PDB entry 5GXY | X-ray diffraction, 1.70 A resolution | chains A and B

Chain A (and B):
Molecule: Glucanase
From: Clostridium thermocellum
Notes: EC 3.2.1.-; chain B of this document is another copy of the same molecule, construct and numbering; everything in this record applies to it too
Reference sequence: Q9AJF8 (Q9AJF8_CLOTM); numbering as in UniProt (aligned over 28-628)
Sequence (610 residues; each row starts with the number of its first residue):
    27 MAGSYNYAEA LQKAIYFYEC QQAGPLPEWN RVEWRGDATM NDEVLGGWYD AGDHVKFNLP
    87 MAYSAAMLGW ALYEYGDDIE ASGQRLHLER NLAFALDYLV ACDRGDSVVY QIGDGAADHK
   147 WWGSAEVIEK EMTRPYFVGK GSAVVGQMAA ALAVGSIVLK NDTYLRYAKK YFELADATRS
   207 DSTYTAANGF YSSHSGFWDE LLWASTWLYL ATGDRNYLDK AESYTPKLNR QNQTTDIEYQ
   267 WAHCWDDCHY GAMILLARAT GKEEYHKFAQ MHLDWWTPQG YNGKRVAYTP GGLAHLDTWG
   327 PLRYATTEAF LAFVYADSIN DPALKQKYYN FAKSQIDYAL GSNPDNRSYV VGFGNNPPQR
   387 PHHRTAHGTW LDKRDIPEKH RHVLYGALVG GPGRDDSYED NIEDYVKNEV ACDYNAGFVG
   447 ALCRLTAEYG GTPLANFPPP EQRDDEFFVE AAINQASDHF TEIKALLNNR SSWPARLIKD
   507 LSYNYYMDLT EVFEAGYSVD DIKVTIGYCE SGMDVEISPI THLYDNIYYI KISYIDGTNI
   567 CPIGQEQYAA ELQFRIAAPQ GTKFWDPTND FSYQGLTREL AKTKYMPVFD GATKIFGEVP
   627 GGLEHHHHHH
Not modelled in the structure: 27-29, 629-636
Differences from the reference sequence: initiating methionine (27); engineered mutation Thr251 (Ile in Q9AJF8); expression tag (629-636)
Ion coordination: Ca2+ site 1: Ser221, Gly222, Asp225, Glu226, Asp272; Ca2+ site 2: Asp514, Glu517, Asp592, Asn595, Asp596

Chain A / chain B interface:
Cross-chain cystine bridges: Cys535(A)-Cys535(B)
Pairs across the interface (37; chain A residue first):
  Lys505(A) with Gln586(B)
  Lys529(A) with Glu542(B), salt bridge
  Thr531(A) with Asp540(B), hydrogen bond; Val541(B); Glu542(B); Ile561(B)
  Ile532(A) with Cys535(B), hydrophobic; Met539(B); Asp540(B); Val541(B), hydrogen bond (backbone-backbone)
  Gly533(A) with Glu536(B); Ser537(B); Gly538(B), hydrogen bond (backbone-backbone); Met539(B); Asp540(B)
  Tyr534(A) with Cys535(B); Ser537(B)
  Cys535(A) with Ile532(B), hydrophobic; Tyr534(B); Cys535(B), disulfide
  Glu536(A) with Gly533(B)
  Ser537(A) with Gly533(B); Tyr534(B)
  Gly538(A) with Gly533(B), hydrogen bond (backbone-backbone)
  Met539(A) with Ile532(B); Gly533(B)
  Asp540(A) with Thr531(B), hydrogen bond; Ile532(B); Arg581(B), salt bridge
  Val541(A) with Thr531(B); Ile532(B), hydrogen bond (backbone-backbone)
  Glu542(A) with Lys529(B), salt bridge; Val530(B); Thr531(B)
  Ile561(A) with Lys529(B); Thr531(B)
  Arg581(A) with Asp540(B), salt bridge
Other interface residues (no listed pair), chain A (18 interface residues in all): Glu488, Val530

In short:
18 residues of chain A face 17 of chain B across their interface, with 1 disulfide bond, 6 hydrogen bonds and
4 salt bridges. Among the polar pairs are Lys529(A)-Glu542(B), Asp540(A)-Arg581(B) and Thr531(A)-Asp540(B).
Ser221(A), Gly222(A), Asp225(A), Glu226(A) and Asp272(A) coordinate Ca2+ site 1.
Both chains are Glucanase (Clostridium thermocellum). Entry 5GXY (Crystal structure of endoglucanase CelQ from
Clostridium thermocellum complexed with cellobiose and Tris) was determined by X-ray diffraction, deposited
together with 5GXX, 5GXZ, 5GY0 and 5GY1.
